Entry 8CZE (electron microscopy, 2.58 A resolution); this record covers chains A and I of the 10 polymer chains in the assembly.

== Chain A ==
Name: Histone H3
From: Xenopus laevis
Sequence (135 residues; numbered 1 to 135; the number before each row is that of its first residue):
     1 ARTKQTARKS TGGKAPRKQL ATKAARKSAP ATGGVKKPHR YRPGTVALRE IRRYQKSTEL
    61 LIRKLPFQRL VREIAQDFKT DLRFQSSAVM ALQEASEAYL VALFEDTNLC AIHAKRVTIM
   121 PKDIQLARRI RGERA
Not modelled in the structure: 1-37, 135

== Chain I ==
Molecule: Widom 601 DNA
Sequence (146 nucleotides; each row starts with the number of its first residue; numbers below 1 keep their minus sign (DA-73 is residue -73)):
   -73 ACAGGATGTA TATATCTGAC ACGTGCCTGG AGACTAGGGA GTAATCCCCT TGGCGGTTAA
   -13 AACGCGGGGG ACAGCGCGTA CGTGCGTTTA AGCGGTGCTA GAGCTGTCTA CGACCAATTG
    47 AGCGGCCTCG GCACCGGGAT TCTCCA

== Chain A / chain I interface ==
Contacting residue pairs - 11 pairs, chain A then chain I:
  Tyr41(A) - DC70(I)  phosphate contact
  Arg42(A) - DG-5(I)  salt bridge to the phosphate
  Arg42(A) - DC70(I)  hydrogen bond to the phosphate
  Thr45(A) - DC70(I)  hydrogen bond to the phosphate
  Arg63(A) - DA-13(I)  salt bridge to the phosphate
  Arg72(A) - DT-23(I)  salt bridge to the phosphate
  Arg83(A) - DT-23(I)  phosphate contact
  Phe84(A) - DT-24(I)  sugar contact
  Phe84(A) - DT-23(I)  phosphate contact
  Val117(A) - DA-3(I)  hydrogen bond to the phosphate
  Thr118(A) - DA-3(I)  hydrogen bond to the phosphate
Also at the interface, not in a pair above, chain A (15 interface residues in all): His39, Arg40, Gln85, Ser86, Arg116, Met120
Also at the interface, not in a pair above, chain I (11 interface residues in all): DA-14, DG-8, DC-2, DT69, DC71

== In short ==
The interface between chain A and chain I involves 15 residues on one side and 11 on the other, with 4
hydrogen bonds and 3 salt bridges. Polar contacts include Arg42(A)-DC70(I), Thr45(A)-DC70(I) and
Val117(A)-DA-3(I).
Chain A is Histone H3 (Xenopus laevis) and chain I is Widom 601 DNA; the structure, Structure of a Xenopus
Nucleosome with Widom 601 DNA, was determined by electron microscopy together with 8CWW from the same study.
